Entry 7ZHJ (electron microscopy, 3.53 A resolution); this record covers chains I and H of the 33 polymer chains in the assembly.

== Chain I (and H) ==
Molecule: Minor tail protein
From: Escherichia phage T5
Notes: chain H of this document is another copy of the same molecule, construct and numbering; everything in this record applies to it too
UniProt: Q6QGE3 (TAIL1_BPT5); residues 1-298 here = UniProt positions 1-298
Amino-acid sequence (298 residues; row label = number of the first residue in the row):
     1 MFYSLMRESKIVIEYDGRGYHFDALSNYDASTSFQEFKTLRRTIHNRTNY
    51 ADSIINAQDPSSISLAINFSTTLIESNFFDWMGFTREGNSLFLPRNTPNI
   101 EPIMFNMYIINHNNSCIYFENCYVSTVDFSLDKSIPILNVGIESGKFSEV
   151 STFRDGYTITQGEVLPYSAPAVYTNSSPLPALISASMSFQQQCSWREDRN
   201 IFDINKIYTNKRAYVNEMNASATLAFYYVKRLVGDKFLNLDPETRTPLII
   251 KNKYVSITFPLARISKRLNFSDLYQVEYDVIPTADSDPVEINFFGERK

== Interface between chain I and chain H ==
Contacting residue pairs - 72 pairs, chain I then chain H:
  Met1(I) with Pro180(H), hydrophobic; Val229(H), hydrophobic; Lys230(H)
  Phe2(I) with Val229(H); Lys230(H), hydrogen bond (backbone-backbone); Arg231(H)
  Tyr3(I) with Val229(H), hydrophobic
  Ser4(I) with Tyr228(H); Leu273(H); Tyr274(H), hydrogen bond (backbone-backbone)
  Leu5(I) with Asp272(H); Leu273(H), hydrophobic
  Met6(I) with Phe270(H); Ser271(H); Asp272(H), hydrogen bond (backbone-backbone); Tyr274(H), hydrophobic
  Ser9(I) with Tyr274(H)
  Tyr28(I) with Phe270(H); Tyr274(H), hydrogen bond
  Ala30(I) with Asn269(H); Phe270(H), hydrogen bond (backbone-backbone)
  Ser31(I) with Leu268(H); Asn269(H), hydrogen bond
  Thr32(I) with Leu240(H); Arg267(H); Leu268(H), hydrogen bond (backbone-backbone)
  Ser33(I) with Arg267(H)
  Phe34(I) with Leu240(H); Lys266(H)
  Glu36(I) with Arg263(H), salt bridge
  Leu40(I) with Glu217(H)
  Arg42(I) with Thr97(H), hydrogen bond; Val215(H); Asn216(H), hydrogen bond (side chain-backbone); Glu217(H)
  Asn46(I) with Asn96(H)
  Arg47(I) with Asn96(H); Thr97(H), hydrogen bond (backbone-backbone); Pro98(H); Ile100(H)
  Thr48(I) with Arg95(H), hydrogen bond (side chain-backbone); Asn96(H)
  Asn49(I) with Pro94(H), hydrogen bond (side chain-backbone); Arg95(H), hydrogen bond (backbone-backbone); Asn96(H); Thr97(H), hydrogen bond; Met218(H)
  Tyr50(I) with Leu93(H), hydrogen bond (side chain-backbone); Pro94(H); Arg95(H); Pro282(H), hydrophobic; Thr283(H); Ala284(H); Ser286(H); Asp287(H); Pro288(H); Val289(H), hydrogen bond (side chain-backbone)
  Ala51(I) with Thr283(H); Ala284(H)
  Asp52(I) with Ala284(H)
  Ser53(I) with Arg263(H), hydrogen bond
  Ile55(I) with Pro242(H), hydrophobic
  Ile109(I) with Phe270(H), hydrophobic; Tyr274(H)
  Asn113(I) with Val233(H)
  Ile117(I) with Leu268(H), hydrophobic; Phe270(H), hydrophobic
  Glu149(I) with Tyr228(H), hydrogen bond; Lys230(H), salt bridge; Asn239(H); Leu240(H)
  Ser151(I) with Val233(H)
Interface residues without a listed pair, chain I (34 interface residues in all): Asn111, Asn114, Phe119, Ile207
Interface residues without a listed pair, chain H (43 interface residues in all): Asn99, Ala181, Tyr227, Gly234, Ser265, Ile281

== Summary ==
Chain I and chain H form an interface of 34 and 43 residues respectively; the contacts include 18 hydrogen
bonds and 2 salt bridges. Polar pairs include Glu36(I)-Arg263(H), Glu149(I)-Lys230(H) and Tyr28(I)-Tyr274(H).
Both chains are Minor tail protein (Escherichia phage T5). Entry 7ZHJ (Tail tip of siphophage T5 : tip
proteins) was determined by electron microscopy (same publication as 7QG9, 7ZN2, 7ZN4, 7ZQB and 7ZQP).
